Entry 3BQB (X-ray diffraction, 2.70 A resolution); this record covers chains A and X of the 4 polymer chains in the assembly.

[Chain A (and X)]
Molecule: Putative uncharacterized protein
From: Sulfolobus solfataricus
Notes: chain X of this document is another copy of the same molecule, construct and numbering; everything in this record applies to it too
Reference sequence: Q97UA0 (Q97UA0_SULSO); residues 1-293 here correspond to UniProt positions 6-298 (UniProt number = residue number + 5)
Sequence (293 residues; row label = number of the first residue in the row):
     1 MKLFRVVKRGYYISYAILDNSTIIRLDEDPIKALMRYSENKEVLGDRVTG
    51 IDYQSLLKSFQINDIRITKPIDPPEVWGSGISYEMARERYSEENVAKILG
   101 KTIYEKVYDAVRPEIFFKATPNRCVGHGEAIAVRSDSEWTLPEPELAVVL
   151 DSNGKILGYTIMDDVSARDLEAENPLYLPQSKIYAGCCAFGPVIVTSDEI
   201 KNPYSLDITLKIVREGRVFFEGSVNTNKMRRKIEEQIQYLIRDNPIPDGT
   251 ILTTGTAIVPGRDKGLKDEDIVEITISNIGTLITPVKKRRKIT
Unresolved in the structure: 85-93, 292-293 (chain X: 292-293)
Ion coordination: Mg2+: Glu-143, Glu-145
Curated features (UniProtKB/Swiss-Prot):
  - binding site (substrate): Ile-81, Lys-182, Thr-256
  - binding site (Mg(2+)): Glu-143, Glu-145, Asp-164

[How chain A and chain X interact]
Pairs across the interface - 81 pairs, chain A then chain X:
  Glu-75(A) / Arg-123(X)  salt bridge
  Trp-77(A) / Arg-123(X)
  Trp-77(A) / Ile-183(X)  hydrophobic
  Asn-94(A) / Ile-98(X)
  Asn-94(A) / Leu-99(X)
  Ala-96(A) / Lys-97(X)
  Ala-96(A) / Ile-98(X)  hydrophobic
  Lys-97(A) / Ala-96(X)
  Lys-97(A) / Lys-97(X)  hydrogen bond (backbone-backbone)
  Ile-98(A) / Asn-94(X)
  Ile-98(A) / Ala-96(X)  hydrophobic
  Ile-98(A) / Glu-173(X)
  Leu-99(A) / Glu-93(X)
  Ile-103(A) / Ala-96(X)  hydrophobic
  Ile-103(A) / Asn-174(X)  hydrogen bond (backbone-side chain)
  Ile-103(A) / Leu-176(X)
  Tyr-104(A) / Leu-176(X)  hydrophobic
  Lys-106(A) / Asn-174(X)
  Val-107(A) / Asn-174(X)
  Val-107(A) / Leu-176(X)  hydrophobic
  Ala-110(A) / Tyr-177(X)
  Arg-112(A) / Arg-134(X)
  Arg-112(A) / Asp-136(X)  salt bridge
  Arg-112(A) / Leu-170(X)
  Arg-112(A) / Tyr-177(X)  hydrogen bond (backbone-side chain)
  Arg-112(A) / Gln-180(X)  hydrogen bond
  Pro-113(A) / Tyr-177(X)
  Pro-113(A) / Gln-180(X)  hydrogen bond (backbone-side chain)
  Glu-114(A) / Leu-176(X)
  Ile-115(A) / Pro-179(X)
  Ile-115(A) / Gln-180(X)
  Phe-116(A) / Pro-179(X)  hydrophobic
  Phe-117(A) / Phe-117(X)  hydrophobic
  Thr-120(A) / Glu-75(X)
  Arg-123(A) / Glu-75(X)  salt bridge
  Arg-123(A) / Trp-77(X)
  Arg-123(A) / Asn-244(X)  hydrogen bond
  Arg-123(A) / Pro-245(X)  hydrogen bond (side chain-backbone)
  Arg-134(A) / Arg-242(X)
  Arg-134(A) / Asp-243(X)
  Ser-135(A) / Asp-243(X)  hydrogen bond (backbone-side chain)
  Asp-136(A) / Arg-112(X)  salt bridge
  Asp-136(A) / Arg-242(X)  salt bridge
  Leu-170(A) / Arg-112(X)
  Glu-173(A) / Ile-98(X)
  Asn-174(A) / Ile-103(X)  hydrogen bond (side chain-backbone)
  Asn-174(A) / Lys-106(X)
  Asn-174(A) / Val-107(X)
  Leu-176(A) / Ile-103(X)
  Leu-176(A) / Tyr-104(X)  hydrophobic
  Leu-176(A) / Val-107(X)  hydrophobic
  Leu-176(A) / Glu-114(X)
  Tyr-177(A) / Ala-110(X)
  Tyr-177(A) / Arg-112(X)  hydrogen bond (side chain-backbone)
  Tyr-177(A) / Pro-113(X)
  Pro-179(A) / Ile-115(X)
  Pro-179(A) / Phe-116(X)  hydrophobic
  Gln-180(A) / Arg-112(X)  hydrogen bond
  Gln-180(A) / Pro-113(X)  hydrogen bond (side chain-backbone)
  Gln-180(A) / Ile-115(X)
  Gln-180(A) / Tyr-239(X)
  Ile-183(A) / Trp-77(X)  hydrophobic
  Ile-183(A) / Asn-244(X)
  Tyr-184(A) / Asp-243(X)
  Tyr-184(A) / Asn-244(X)
  Ala-185(A) / Asp-243(X)  hydrogen bond (backbone-backbone)
  Ala-185(A) / Pro-245(X)
  Tyr-239(A) / Gln-180(X)
  Arg-242(A) / Arg-134(X)
  Arg-242(A) / Asp-136(X)  salt bridge
  Asp-243(A) / Arg-134(X)
  Asp-243(A) / Ser-135(X)  hydrogen bond
  Asp-243(A) / Tyr-184(X)
  Asp-243(A) / Ala-185(X)  hydrogen bond (backbone-backbone)
  Asp-243(A) / Arg-289(X)
  Asn-244(A) / Arg-123(X)  hydrogen bond
  Asn-244(A) / Ile-183(X)
  Asn-244(A) / Tyr-184(X)
  Pro-245(A) / Arg-123(X)  hydrogen bond (backbone-side chain)
  Pro-245(A) / Ala-185(X)
  Arg-289(A) / Asp-243(X)
Also at the interface, not in a pair above, chain A (45 interface residues in all): Ile-81, Val-95, Pro-175, Leu-178, Ile-246, Arg-290
Also at the interface, not in a pair above, chain X (46 interface residues in all): Ile-81, Val-95, Thr-120, Pro-175, Leu-178, Ile-246, Arg-290

[Summary]
45 residues of chain A and 46 residues of chain X are in contact, with 17 hydrogen bonds and 6 salt bridges.
Polar pairs include Glu-75(A)/Arg-123(X), Arg-112(A)/Asp-136(X) and Asp-136(A)/Arg-242(X). Curated annotation
(UniProt) lists 3 substrate-binding residues and 3 Mg2+-binding residues on chain A.
Both chains are Putative uncharacterized protein (Sulfolobus solfataricus). Entry 3BQB (Hexagonal kristal form
of 2-keto-3-deoxyarabinonate dehydratase) was determined by X-ray diffraction together with 2Q18, 2Q19, 2Q1A,
2Q1C and 2Q1D from the same study.
